PDB entry 8Q3I | electron microscopy, 3.11 A resolution | chains D and J of the 8 polymer chains in the assembly

[Chain D]
Name: DNA-directed RNA polymerase subunit beta'
Source organism: Mycolicibacterium smegmatis MC2 155
UniProt: A0QS66 (RPOC_MYCS2); residues 1-1317 here = UniProt positions 1-1317
Sequence (1317 residues; row label = number of the first residue in the row):
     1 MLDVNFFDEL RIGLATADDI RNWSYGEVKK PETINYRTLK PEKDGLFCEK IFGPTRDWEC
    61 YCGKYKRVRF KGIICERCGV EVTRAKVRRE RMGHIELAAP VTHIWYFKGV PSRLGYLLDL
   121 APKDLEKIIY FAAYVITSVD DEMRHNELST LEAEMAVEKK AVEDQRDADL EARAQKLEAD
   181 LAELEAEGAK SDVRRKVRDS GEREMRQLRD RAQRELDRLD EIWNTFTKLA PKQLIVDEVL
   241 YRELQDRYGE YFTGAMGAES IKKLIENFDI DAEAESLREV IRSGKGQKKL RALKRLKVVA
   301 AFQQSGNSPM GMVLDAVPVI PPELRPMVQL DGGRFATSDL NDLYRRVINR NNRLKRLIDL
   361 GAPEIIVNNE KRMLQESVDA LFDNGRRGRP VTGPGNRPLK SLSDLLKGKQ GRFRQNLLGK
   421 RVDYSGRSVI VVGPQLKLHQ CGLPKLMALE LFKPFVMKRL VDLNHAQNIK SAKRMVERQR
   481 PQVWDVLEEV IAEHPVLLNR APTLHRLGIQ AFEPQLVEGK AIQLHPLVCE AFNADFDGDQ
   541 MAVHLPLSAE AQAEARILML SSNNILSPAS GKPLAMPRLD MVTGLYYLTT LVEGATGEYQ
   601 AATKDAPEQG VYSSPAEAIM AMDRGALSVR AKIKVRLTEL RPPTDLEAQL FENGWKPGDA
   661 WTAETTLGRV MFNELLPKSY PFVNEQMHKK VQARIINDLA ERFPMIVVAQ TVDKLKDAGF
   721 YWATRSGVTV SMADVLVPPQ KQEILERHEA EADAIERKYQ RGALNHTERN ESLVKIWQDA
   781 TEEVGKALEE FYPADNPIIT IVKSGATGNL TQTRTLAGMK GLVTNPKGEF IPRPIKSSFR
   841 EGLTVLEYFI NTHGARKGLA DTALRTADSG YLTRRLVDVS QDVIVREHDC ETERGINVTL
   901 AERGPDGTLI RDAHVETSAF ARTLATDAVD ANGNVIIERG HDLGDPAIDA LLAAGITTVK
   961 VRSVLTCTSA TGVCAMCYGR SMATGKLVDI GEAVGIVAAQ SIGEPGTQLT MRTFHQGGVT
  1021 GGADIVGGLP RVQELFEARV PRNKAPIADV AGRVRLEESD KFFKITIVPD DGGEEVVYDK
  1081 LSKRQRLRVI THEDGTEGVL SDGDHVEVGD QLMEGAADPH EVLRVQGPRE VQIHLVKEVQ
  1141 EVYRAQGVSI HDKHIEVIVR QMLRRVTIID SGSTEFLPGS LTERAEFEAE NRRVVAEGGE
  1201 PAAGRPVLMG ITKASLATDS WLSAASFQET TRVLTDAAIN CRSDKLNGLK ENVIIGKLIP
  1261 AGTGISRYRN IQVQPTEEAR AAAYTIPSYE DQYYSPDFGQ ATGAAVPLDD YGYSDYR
Not modelled in the structure: 1-2, 1017-1024, 1283-1317
Ion coordination: Zn2+ site 1: C60, C62, C75, C78; Mg2+: D535, D537, D539; Zn2+ site 2: C890, C967, C974, C977
UniProt features mapped onto this chain:
  - binding site (Zn(2+)): C60, C62, C75, C78, C890, C967, C974, C977
  - binding site (Mg(2+)): D535, D537, D539

[Chain J]
Name: RNA polymerase-binding protein RbpA
Source organism: Mycolicibacterium smegmatis MC2 155
UniProt: A0QZ11 (RBPA_MYCS2); residue numbers follow UniProt; this construct covers 1-114
Sequence (114 residues; numbered 1 to 114; the number before each row is that of its first residue):
     1 MADRVLRGSR LGAVSYETDR NHDLAPRQVA RYRTDNGEEF DVPFADDAEI PGTWLCRNGL
    61 EGTLIEGDVP EPKKVKPPRT HWDMLLERRS VEELEELLKE RLDLIKAKRR GTGS
Not modelled in the structure: 1-24, 66-78, 103-114

[Chain D / chain J interface]
Pairs across the interface (27; chain D residue first):
  N22(D) - R57(J)  hydrogen bond (backbone-side chain)
  W23(D) - R57(J)
  S24(D) - R57(J)  hydrogen bond (backbone-side chain)
  Y25(D) - R57(J)
  G26(D) - R57(J)
  K29(D) - G59(J)  hydrogen bond (side chain-backbone)
  K43(D) - L55(J)
  K50(D) - W54(J)
  K50(D) - L55(J)  hydrogen bond (side chain-backbone)
  Y65(D) - A45(J)
  Y65(D) - A48(J)
  K71(D) - R27(J)  hydrogen bond (backbone-side chain)
  I73(D) - F44(J)
  I73(D) - A45(J)
  I74(D) - V42(J)  hydrophobic
  I74(D) - P43(J)  hydrogen bond (backbone-backbone)
  I74(D) - F44(J)
  I74(D) - W54(J)  hydrophobic
  C75(D) - W54(J)
  E76(D) - F44(J)
  E76(D) - A48(J)
  E76(D) - E49(J)  hydrogen bond (side chain-backbone)
  E76(D) - I50(J)
  E76(D) - P51(J)
  E76(D) - W54(J)
  G79(D) - W54(J)
  H94(D) - N58(J)
Also at the interface, not in a pair above, chain D (19 interface residues in all): R21, E27, F70
Also at the interface, not in a pair above, chain J (16 interface residues in all): A25, D47

[In short]
19 residues of chain D and 16 residues of chain J are in contact; the contacts include 7 hydrogen bonds. Among
the polar pairs are N22(D)-R57(J), S24(D)-R57(J) and K29(D)-G59(J). From UniProt: 8 Zn2+-binding residues and
3 Mg2+-binding residues on chain D.
Here chain D is DNA-directed RNA polymerase subunit beta' and chain J is RNA polymerase-binding protein RbpA,
both from Mycolicibacterium smegmatis MC2 155. Entry 8Q3I (Mycobacterium smegmatis RNA polymerase in complex
with HelD, SigA and RbpA in State I) was determined by electron microscopy (same publication as 8QN8, 8QTI,
8QU6, 8R2M, 8R3M, 8R6P and 8R6R).
